7R72 - chains 1 and k of the 24 polymer chains in the assembly; structure by electron microscopy, 3.07 A resolution.

Chain 1:
Molecule: 25S rRNA
From: Saccharomyces cerevisiae BY4741
Sequence (641 nucleotides; numbered 820 to 3372; 1912 numbers in that range are skipped by the numbering (no residue carries them; nothing is unmodelled there); the number before each row is that of its first residue):
   820 AUGCCUGAAUAGGGUGAAGCCAGAGGAAACUCUGGUGGAGGCUCG
   893 CGAAUUUGGGUAU
  1446 AGUAGCAAAUAUUCAAAUGAGAACUUUGAAGACUGAAGUGGGGAAAGGUU
  1496 CCACGUCAACAGCAGUUGGACGUGGGUUAGUCGAUCCUAAGAGAUG
  1552 GUUUCAAAGGCCUGAUU
  1574 CAGGCCACCAUCGAAAGGGAAUCCGGUUAAGAUUCCGGAACCUGGAUAUG
  1624 GAUUCUUCACGGUAACGUAACUGAAUGUGGAGACGUCGGCGCGAGCCCUG
  1674 GGAGGAGUUAUCUUUUCUUCUUAACAGCUUAUCACCCCGGAAUUGGUUUA
  1724 UCCGGAGAUGGGGUCUUAUGGCUGGAAGAGGCCAGCACCUUUGCUGGCUC
  1774 CGGUGCGCUUGUGACGGCCCGUGAAAAUCCACAGGAAGGAAUAGUUUUCA
  1824 UGCCAGGUCGUACUG
  1853 UCUCCAAGGUGAACAGCCUCUAGUUGAUAGAA
  1916 UCCGUAACUUCGGGAUAAGGAUUGGCUCUAAGGGUCGGGUAGUGAGGGCC
  1966 UUGGUCA
  2050 CGGCCUUGG
  2080 CUUGCUACAAUUAACGAUCAACUUAGAACUGGUACGGACAA
  2347 UAUCUAGCGA
  3061 GGCUGUCUGAUCAGGCAUUGC
  3333 GUAAGCAGUAGAGUAGCC
  3356 GUUACGAUCUGCUGAGA

Chain k:
Molecule: 60S ribosomal protein L38
From: Saccharomyces cerevisiae BY4741
UniProtKB: P49167 (RL38_YEAST); residue numbers follow UniProt; this construct covers 1-78
Amino-acid sequence (78 residues; numbered 1 to 78; the number before each row is that of its first residue):
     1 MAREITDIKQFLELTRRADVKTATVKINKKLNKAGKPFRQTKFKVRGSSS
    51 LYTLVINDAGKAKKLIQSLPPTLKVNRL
Unresolved in the structure: 1

Chain 1 / chain k interface:
Residue-residue contacts (29; chain 1 residue first):
  A1612(1) with Ala2(k), phosphate contact; Arg46(k), salt bridge to the phosphate
  A1613(1) with Ala2(k), hydrogen bond to the phosphate; Arg46(k), salt bridge to the phosphate; Ser50(k), phosphate contact; Leu51(k), hydrogen bond to the phosphate
  A1699(1) with Ala2(k), sugar contact; Arg3(k), sugar contact
  G1700(1) with Arg3(k), sugar contact
  U1746(1) with Glu4(k), hydrogen bond to the sugar
  G1747(1) with Ala2(k), hydrogen bond to the base; Arg3(k), hydrogen bond to the sugar; Glu4(k), sugar contact; Lys42(k), salt bridge to the phosphate; Thr53(k), hydrogen bond to the phosphate
  G1748(1) with Ala2(k), sugar contact; Lys42(k), salt bridge to the phosphate; Lys44(k), salt bridge to the phosphate; Thr53(k), hydrogen bond to the phosphate
  A1749(1) with Lys44(k), sugar contact
  A1750(1) with Lys26(k), phosphate contact; Asn28(k), hydrogen bond to the phosphate; Lys42(k), salt bridge to the phosphate; Lys44(k), salt bridge to the phosphate
  G1751(1) with Lys26(k), salt bridge to the phosphate; Asn28(k), phosphate contact; Lys44(k), hydrogen bond to the base
  G1825(1) with Ser48(k), hydrogen bond to the phosphate
  C1826(1) with Ser48(k), phosphate contact
Interface residues without a listed pair, chain 1 (14 interface residues in all): C1698, U1824
Interface residues without a listed pair, chain k (17 interface residues in all): Arg17, Thr24, Ser49, Val55, Leu78

Overview:
14 residues of chain 1 face 17 of chain k across their interface; the contacts include 10 hydrogen bonds and 8
salt bridges. Polar contacts include G1747(1)-Ala2(k), G1751(1)-Lys44(k) and U1746(1)-Glu4(k).
Here chain 1 is 25S rRNA and chain k is 60S ribosomal protein L38, both from Saccharomyces cerevisiae BY4741.
Entry 7R72 (State E1 nucleolar 60S ribosome biogenesis intermediate - Spb4 local model) was determined by
electron microscopy (same publication as 7NAD and 7U0H).
